Entry 7NDJ (X-ray diffraction, 1.65 A resolution); this record covers chain A.

[Chain A]
Name: Probable ribonuclease ZC3H12C
Organism: Mus musculus
Notes: EC 3.1.-.-
UniProt: Q5DTV4 (ZC12C_MOUSE); residues 132-323 here correspond to UniProt positions 243-434 (UniProt number = residue number + 111)
Sequence (192 residues; row label = number of the first residue in the row):
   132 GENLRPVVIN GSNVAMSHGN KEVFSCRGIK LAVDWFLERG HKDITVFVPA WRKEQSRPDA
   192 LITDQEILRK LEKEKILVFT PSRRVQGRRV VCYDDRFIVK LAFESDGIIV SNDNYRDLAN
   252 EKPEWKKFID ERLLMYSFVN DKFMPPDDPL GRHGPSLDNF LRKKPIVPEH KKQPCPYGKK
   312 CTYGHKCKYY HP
Disordered / not traced: 298-323
Construct notes: conflict Asn-141 (Asp252 in Q5DTV4)
Bound ions: Na+: Ala-146, Met-147, His-149, Asn-151, Val-154

[In short]
Ala-146, Met-147, His-149, Asn-151 and Val-154 form the Na+ site.
Chain A is Probable ribonuclease ZC3H12C (Mus musculus); the structure, Crystal structure of ZC3H12C PIN-CCCH
Zn Finger domain with RNA heptamer, was determined by X-ray diffraction together with 7NDH, 7NDI and 7NDK from
the same study.
